1SEB - chains B and C of the 8 polymer chains in the assembly; structure by X-ray diffraction, 2.70 A resolution.

[Chain B]
Molecule: HLA class II histocompatibility antigen
Organism: Homo sapiens
Notes: fragment: extracellular domain
UniProtKB: P04229 (2B11_HUMAN); residues 1-192 here correspond to UniProt positions 30-221 (UniProt number = residue number + 29)
Sequence (192 residues; numbered 1 to 192; the number before each row is that of its first residue):
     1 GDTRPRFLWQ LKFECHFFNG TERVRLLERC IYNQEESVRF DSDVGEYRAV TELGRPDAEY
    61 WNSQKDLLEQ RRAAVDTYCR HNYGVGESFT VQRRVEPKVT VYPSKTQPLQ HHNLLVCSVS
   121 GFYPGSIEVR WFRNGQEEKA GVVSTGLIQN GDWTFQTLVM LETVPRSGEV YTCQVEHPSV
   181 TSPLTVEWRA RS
Disulfide bonds: Cys15-Cys79, Cys117-Cys173

[Chain C]
Molecule: Endogenous peptide model, poly-ala
Organism: Homo sapiens
Sequence (13 residues; each row starts with the number of its first residue; X marks 13 residues of unknown identity (built as UNK)):
     1 XXXXXXXXXX XXX

[Interface between chain B and chain C]
Chain B side of the interface, 11 residues: Leu11, Phe13, Asp57, Tyr60, Trp61, Leu67, Arg71, Tyr78, His81, Asn82, Val85

[Summary]
Chain B and chain C make no direct contact in this assembly.
Here chain B is HLA class II histocompatibility antigen and chain C is Endogenous peptide model, poly-ala,
both from Homo sapiens. Entry 1SEB (Complex of the human MHC class II glycoprotein HLA-DR1 and the bacterial
superantigen seb) was determined by X-ray diffraction.
